PDB entry 4M04 | X-ray diffraction, 1.90 A resolution | chains A and D of the 4 polymer chains in the assembly

[Chain A]
Protein: DNA-directed DNA/RNA polymerase mu
Source organism: Homo sapiens
Notes: EC 2.7.7.7; fragment: Polymerase Mu Loop2 deletion variant
UniProt: Q9NP87 (DPOLM_HUMAN); numbering as in UniProt; present here: 132-397, 411-494
Sequence (356 residues; numbered 127 to 494; 12 numbers in that range are skipped by the numbering (no residue carries them; nothing is unmodelled there); the number before each row is that of its first residue):
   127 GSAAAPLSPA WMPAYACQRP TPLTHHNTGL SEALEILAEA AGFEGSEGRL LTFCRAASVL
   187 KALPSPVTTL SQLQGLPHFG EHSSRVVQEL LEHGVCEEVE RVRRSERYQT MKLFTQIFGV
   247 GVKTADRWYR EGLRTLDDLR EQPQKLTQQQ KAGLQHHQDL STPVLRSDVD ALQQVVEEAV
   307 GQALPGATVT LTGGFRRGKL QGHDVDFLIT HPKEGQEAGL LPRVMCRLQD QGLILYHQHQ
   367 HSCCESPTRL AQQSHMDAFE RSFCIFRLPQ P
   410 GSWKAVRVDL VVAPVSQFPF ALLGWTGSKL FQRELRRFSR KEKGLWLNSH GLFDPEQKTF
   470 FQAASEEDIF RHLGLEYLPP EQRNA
Unresolved in the structure: 127-136, 365-383
Differences from the reference sequence: expression tag (127-131); insertion (410)
Ion coordination: Na+: Thr241, Ile243, Val246 (shared with 1 residue of chain P); Mg2+ site 1: Asp330, Asp332, Asp418 (together with DUP) (shared with 1 residue of chain P); Mg2+ site 2: Asp330, Asp332 (together with DUP)
Ligand contacts: DUP (2'-deoxyuridine 5'-alpha,beta-imido-triphosphate): Gly319, Gly320, Arg323, Lys325, Gln327, Gly328, His329, Asp330, Asp332, Asp418, Gly433, Trp434, Thr435, Gly436, Ser437, Lys438, Gln441
Swiss-Prot annotation at these positions:
  - region: Arg323 to Asp332 (Involved in ssDNA binding)
  - binding site (Mg(2+)): Asp330, Asp332, Asp418
  - site: Gly433 (Responsible for the low discrimination between dNTP and rNTP)
From the paper describing this entry:
  - Mg2+ coordination: Asp330, Asp332, Asp418
  - conformationally variable residues: His329, Asp330, Val420, Trp434
  - binding site for DUP: His329
  - binding site for template strand: Arg442
  - mutagenesis - H363A, H363P, M382A: decreased catalytic activity (single-nucleotide gap-filling activity)
  - mutagenesis - H363P: decreased catalytic activity on single-stranded substrate
  - mutagenesis - H363A (93 +/- 4 %), H363P (84 +/- 5 %): unchanged catalytic activity on substrate with complementary ends
  - mutagenesis - H363A (57 +/- 4 %), H363P (25 +/- 3%): decreased catalytic activity on substrate lacking complementarity
  - mutagenesis - M382A, F385A: decreased catalytic activity on template-independent synthesis
  - mutagenesis - M382A: decreased catalytic activity on DSB substrate with complementary ends
  - mutagenesis - M382A: decreased catalytic activity on DSB substrates lacking complementarity
  - mutagenesis - F385A: unchanged catalytic activity on gap filling
  - mutagenesis - F385A: unchanged catalytic activity on DSB substrates with complementary ends
  - mutagenesis - F385A: abolished catalytic activity on noncomplementary ends

[Chain D]
Molecule: downstream primer strand
Sequence (4 nucleotides; row label = number of the first residue in the row):
     1 GCCG

[How chain A and chain D interact]
Contacting residue pairs (15):
  Ala140(A) with DG4(D), phosphate contact
  Gly174(A) with DG1(D), hydrogen bond to the base
  Arg175(A) with DG1(D), salt bridge to the phosphate
  Thr178(A) with DG1(D), hydrogen bond to the base; DC2(D), sugar contact
  Phe179(A) with DG1(D), sugar contact
  Arg181(A) with DG1(D), base contact
  Pro203(A) with DC3(D), phosphate contact
  His204(A) with DC2(D), sugar contact; DC3(D), hydrogen bond to the phosphate
  Gly206(A) with DC2(D), hydrogen bond to the phosphate
  Glu207(A) with DC2(D), hydrogen bond to the phosphate
  His208(A) with DG1(D), salt bridge to the phosphate; DC2(D), hydrogen bond to the phosphate
  Ser209(A) with DC2(D), hydrogen bond to the phosphate
Interface residues without a listed pair, chain A (15 interface residues in all): Leu202, Phe205, Ser210

[Summary]
15 residues of chain A face 4 of chain D across their interface, with 7 hydrogen bonds and 2 salt bridges.
Polar pairs include Gly174(A)-DG1(D), Thr178(A)-DG1(D) and His204(A)-DC3(D). Ligands of chain A: compound DUP.
From the paper: a binding site for DUP at His329(A); H363A, H363P and M382A of chain A reduce catalytic
activity (single-nucleotide gap-filling activity).
Chain A is DNA-directed DNA/RNA polymerase mu (Homo sapiens) and chain D is downstream primer strand; the
structure, Human DNA Polymerase Mu ternary complex, was determined by X-ray diffraction (same publication as
4LZD, 4LZG and 4M0A).
